PDB entry 1P77 | X-ray diffraction, 1.95 A resolution | chain A

== Chain A ==
Molecule: Shikimate 5-dehydrogenase
Organism: Haemophilus influenzae
Notes: EC 1.1.1.25; fragment: Shikimate Dehydrogenase
Reference sequence: P43876 (AROE_HAEIN); numbering as in UniProt (aligned over 1-272)
Amino-acid sequence (272 residues; numbered 1 to 272; the number before each row is that of its first residue):
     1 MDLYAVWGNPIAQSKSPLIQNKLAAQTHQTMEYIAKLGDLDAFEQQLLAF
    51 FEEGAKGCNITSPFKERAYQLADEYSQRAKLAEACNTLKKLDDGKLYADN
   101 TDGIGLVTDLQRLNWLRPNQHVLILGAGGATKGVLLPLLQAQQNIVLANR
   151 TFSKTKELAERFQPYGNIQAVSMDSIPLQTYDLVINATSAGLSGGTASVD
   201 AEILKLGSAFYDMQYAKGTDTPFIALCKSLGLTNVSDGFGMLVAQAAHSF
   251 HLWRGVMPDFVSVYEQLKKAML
Not modelled in the structure: 191-197
Ligand contacts: 2'-monophosphoadenosine-5'-diphosphate (ATR): Gly126, Ala127, Gly128, Gly129, Ala130, Asn149, Arg150, Thr151, Lys154, Ala187, Thr188, Ser189, Ala190, Gln214
From the paper describing this entry:
  - binding site for 2'-monophosphoadenosine-5'-diphosphate: Asn149, Arg150, Thr151, Lys154, Ala190
  - specificity-determining residues: Asn149, Arg150, Thr151 (by similarity / conservation)

== In short ==
Ligands of chain A: 2'-monophosphoadenosine-5'-diphosphate. The paper reports a binding site for
2'-monophosphoadenosine-5'-diphosphate at Asn149, Arg150 and Thr151 among others; specificity determinants
Asn149, Arg150 and Thr151.
Chain A is Shikimate 5-dehydrogenase (Haemophilus influenzae); the structure, Crystal structure of shikimate
dehydrogenase (aroe) from haemophilus influenzae, was determined by X-ray diffraction together with 1P74 from
the same study.
